3HH4 - chain A; structure by X-ray diffraction, 1.25 A resolution.

== Chain A ==
Protein: Lysozyme
From: Enterobacteria phage T4
Notes: EC 3.2.1.17
UniProt: P00720 (LYS_BPT4); residue numbers follow UniProt; this construct covers 1-164
Sequence (164 residues; row label = number of the first residue in the row):
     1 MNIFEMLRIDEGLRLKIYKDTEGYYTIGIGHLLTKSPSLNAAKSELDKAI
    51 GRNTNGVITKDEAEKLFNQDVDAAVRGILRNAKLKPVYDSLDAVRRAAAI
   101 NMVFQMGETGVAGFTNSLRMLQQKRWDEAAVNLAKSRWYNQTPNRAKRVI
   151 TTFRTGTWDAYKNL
Sequence notes: engineered mutation Thr54 (Cys in P00720), Ala97 (Cys in P00720), Ala99 (Leu in P00720)
Small-molecule neighbours:
  - benzene (BNZ): Ile78, Leu84, Val87, Tyr88, Leu91, Ala99, Met102, Val103, Val111, Leu118, Leu121, Phe153
  - 2-hydroxyethyl disulfide (HED), molecule 1: Phe4, Asn68, Val71, Asp72, Val75, Arg76
  - 2-hydroxyethyl disulfide (HED), molecule 2: Gly30, His31, Leu32, Asp70, Ala73, Ala74, Val103, Phe104, Gly107, Glu108
Curated features (UniProtKB/Swiss-Prot):
  - active site (Proton donor/acceptor): Glu11, Asp20
  - binding site (substrate): Leu32, Phe104, Ser117, Asn132
  - mutagenesis: Glu11 (E11A/F/H/M/N: Complete loss of enzymatic activity; E11N: Loss of 84% of enzymatic activity; E11Q: Complete loss of activity), Asp20 (D20A/N/S/T: Complete loss of enzymatic activity; D20C: Nearly no effet on specific enzymatic activity; D20E/Q: Loss of 99% of enzymatic activity), Thr26 (T26E: Complete loss of activity at neutral pH; covalently bound substrate; T26H: Facilitates transglycosylation more effectively than hydrolysis; covalently bound substrate), Gly30 (G30A: Almost complete loss of enzymatic activity; G30F: Almost complete loss of enzymatic activity. The enzyme is destabilized by 1.5 kcal/mol), Ser117 (S117F: 10-fold decrease in enzymatic activity; S117I: 500-fold decrease in enzymatic activity; S117V: 50-fold decrease in enzymatic activity), Asn132 (N132I: 5-fold decrease in enzymatic activity; N132M/F: 2-fold decrease in enzymatic activity)

== In short ==
Chain A binds 2-hydroxyethyl disulfide and benzene. UniProt lists active-site residues Glu11 and Asp20, 4
substrate-binding residues and 6 mutagenesis sites.
Chain A is Lysozyme (Enterobacteria phage T4); the structure, New azaborine compounds bind to the T4 lysozyme
L99A cavity - Benzene as control, was determined by X-ray diffraction together with 3HH3, 3HH5 and 3HH6 from
the same study.
